2FIN - chains A and B; structure by solution NMR.

Chain A:
Name: rabbitpox encoded CC chemokine inhibitor
From: Rabbitpox virus
Amino-acid sequence (242 residues; numbered 1 to 242; the number before each row is that of its first residue):
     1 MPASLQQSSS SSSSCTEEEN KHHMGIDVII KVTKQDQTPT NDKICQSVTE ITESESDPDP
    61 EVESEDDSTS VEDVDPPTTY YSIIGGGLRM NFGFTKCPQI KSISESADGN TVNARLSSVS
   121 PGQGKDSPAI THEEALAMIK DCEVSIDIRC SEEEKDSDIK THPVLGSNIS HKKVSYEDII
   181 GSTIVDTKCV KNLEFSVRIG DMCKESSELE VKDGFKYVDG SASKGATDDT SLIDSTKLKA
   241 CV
Cystine bridges: Cys15-Cys203, Cys45-Cys241, Cys97-Cys142, Cys150-Cys189

Chain B:
Name: Small inducible cytokine A4
From: Homo sapiens
UniProt: P13236 (CCL4_HUMAN); residues 1-69 here correspond to UniProt positions 24-92 (UniProt number = residue number + 23)
Amino-acid sequence (69 residues; numbered 1 to 69; the number before each row is that of its first residue):
     1 APMGSDPPTA CCFSYTARKL PRNFVVDYYE TSSLCSQPAV VFQTAASAQV CADPSESWVQ
    61 EYVYDLELN
Sequence notes: engineered mutation Ala45 (Lys68 in P13236), Ala46 (Arg69 in P13236), Ala48 (Lys71 in P13236)
Cystine bridges: Cys11-Cys35, Cys12-Cys51
What the authors report for this chain:
  - mutagenesis - K45A/R46A/K48A: unchanged binding to rabbitpox encoded CC chemokine inhibitor (chain A)

Chain A / chain B interface:
Contacting residue pairs - 26 pairs, chain A then chain B:
  Glu53(A) - Phe24(B)
  Glu53(A) - Ala46(B)
  Ser54(A) - Phe24(B)
  Glu72(A) - Pro21(B)
  Glu72(A) - Asn23(B)
  Glu72(A) - Phe24(B)
  Tyr80(A) - Ala46(B)
  Tyr80(A) - Ser47(B)
  Lys96(A) - Arg18(B)
  Lys140(A) - Arg18(B)
  Asp141(A) - Arg18(B)
  Glu143(A) - Ala17(B)
  Asp147(A) - Gln49(B)
  Gly181(A) - Ser14(B)
  Gly181(A) - Tyr15(B)
  Ser182(A) - Ser14(B)
  Ser182(A) - Val50(B)
  Ser182(A) - Cys51(B)
  Thr183(A) - Phe13(B)
  Thr183(A) - Ser14(B)
  Ile184(A) - Ala10(B)
  Val185(A) - Thr9(B)
  Thr187(A) - Pro8(B)
  Thr187(A) - Thr9(B)
  Tyr217(A) - Phe13(B)
  Ala222(A) - Phe13(B)
Interface residues without a listed pair, chain A (23 interface residues in all): Ile51, Pro77, Thr78, Ser145, Ile180, Lys188
Interface residues without a listed pair, chain B (21 interface residues in all): Cys11, Thr16, Leu20, Arg22, Ala48
Interface features reported in the paper:
  - pairs named by the authors: Asp141(A)-Arg18(B) (salt bridge)

Summary:
Chain A and chain B form an interface of 23 and 21 residues respectively. The paper describes a salt bridge
between Asp141(A) and Arg18(B). The paper reports that K45A/R46A/K48A of chain B leave binding to rabbitpox
encoded CC chemokine inhibitor (chain A) unchanged.
Here chain A is rabbitpox encoded CC chemokine inhibitor (Rabbitpox virus) and chain B is Small inducible
cytokine A4 (Homo sapiens). Entry 2FIN (Solution Structure of the complex between poxvirus-encoded CC
chemokine inhibitor vCCI and human MIP-1beta, ensemble structure) was determined by solution NMR (same
publication as 2FFK).
